PDB entry 8ZNZ | electron microscopy, 3.06 A resolution | chains E and F of the 10 polymer chains in the assembly

[Chain E]
Name: HB0038 Fab light chain
Source organism: Homo sapiens
Notes: antibody fragment or engineered binder
Amino-acid sequence (104 residues; row label = number of the first residue in the row):
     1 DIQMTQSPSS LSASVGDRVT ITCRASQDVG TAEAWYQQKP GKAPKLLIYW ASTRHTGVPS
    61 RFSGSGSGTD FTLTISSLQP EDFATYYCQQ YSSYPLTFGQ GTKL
Cystine bridges: Cys-23/Cys-88

[Chain F]
Name: HB0038 Fab heavy chain
Source organism: Homo sapiens
Notes: antibody fragment or engineered binder
Amino-acid sequence (124 residues; numbered 1 to 124; the number before each row is that of its first residue):
     1 QVQLVESGGG LVKPGGSLRL SCAASGFTFS KYAMSWIRQA PGKGLEWVAE ISSGGGYINY
    61 ADSVKGRFTI SRDNAKNSLY LQMNSLRAED TAVYYCARAI YYYGSSYNYY AMDYWGQGTT
   121 VTVS
Cystine bridges: Cys-22/Cys-96

[Chain E / chain F interface]
Pairs across the interface - 27 pairs, chain E then chain F:
  Tyr-36(E) / Ala-111(F)
  Tyr-36(E) / Met-112(F)  hydrogen bond (side chain-backbone)
  Tyr-36(E) / Trp-115(F)
  Gln-38(E) / Gln-39(F)  hydrogen bond
  Gln-38(E) / Tyr-95(F)
  Ala-43(E) / Gly-116(F)
  Pro-44(E) / Leu-45(F)  hydrophobic
  Pro-44(E) / Trp-115(F)
  Leu-46(E) / Met-112(F)
  His-55(E) / Asp-113(F)
  His-55(E) / Tyr-114(F)
  Gln-89(E) / Tyr-110(F)
  Gln-89(E) / Met-112(F)
  Tyr-91(E) / Tyr-109(F)
  Tyr-91(E) / Tyr-110(F)
  Ser-92(E) / Tyr-109(F)
  Ser-93(E) / Tyr-109(F)
  Tyr-94(E) / Trp-47(F)  hydrophobic
  Tyr-94(E) / Glu-50(F)  hydrogen bond
  Tyr-94(E) / Asn-59(F)
  Tyr-94(E) / Asn-108(F)  hydrogen bond
  Tyr-94(E) / Tyr-109(F)  hydrophobic
  Tyr-94(E) / Tyr-110(F)
  Pro-95(E) / Trp-47(F)
  Leu-96(E) / Trp-47(F)
  Phe-98(E) / Leu-45(F)
  Phe-98(E) / Met-112(F)  hydrophobic
Other interface residues (no listed pair), chain E (19 interface residues in all): Ala-34, Lys-42, Trp-50, Tyr-87, Gln-100
Other interface residues (no listed pair), chain F (18 interface residues in all): Lys-43, Gly-44, Tyr-102

[Overview]
19 residues of chain E face 18 of chain F across their interface, with 4 hydrogen bonds. Polar pairs include
Tyr-36(E)/Met-112(F), Gln-38(E)/Gln-39(F) and Tyr-94(E)/Glu-50(F).
Here chain E is HB0038 Fab light chain and chain F is HB0038 Fab heavy chain, both from Homo sapiens. Entry
8ZNZ (CD73 bound with HB0045) was determined by electron microscopy.
